4XMM - chains D and H of the 8 polymer chains in the assembly; structure by X-ray diffraction, 7.38 A resolution (low resolution: residue-level contacts below are approximate; hydrogen-bond / salt-bridge calls are withheld).

[Chain D]
Protein: Nucleoporin NUP85
From: Saccharomyces cerevisiae S288c
Reference sequence: P46673 (NUP85_YEAST); numbering as in UniProt (aligned over 44-744)
Chain sequence (715 residues; numbered 30 to 744; the number before each row is that of its first residue):
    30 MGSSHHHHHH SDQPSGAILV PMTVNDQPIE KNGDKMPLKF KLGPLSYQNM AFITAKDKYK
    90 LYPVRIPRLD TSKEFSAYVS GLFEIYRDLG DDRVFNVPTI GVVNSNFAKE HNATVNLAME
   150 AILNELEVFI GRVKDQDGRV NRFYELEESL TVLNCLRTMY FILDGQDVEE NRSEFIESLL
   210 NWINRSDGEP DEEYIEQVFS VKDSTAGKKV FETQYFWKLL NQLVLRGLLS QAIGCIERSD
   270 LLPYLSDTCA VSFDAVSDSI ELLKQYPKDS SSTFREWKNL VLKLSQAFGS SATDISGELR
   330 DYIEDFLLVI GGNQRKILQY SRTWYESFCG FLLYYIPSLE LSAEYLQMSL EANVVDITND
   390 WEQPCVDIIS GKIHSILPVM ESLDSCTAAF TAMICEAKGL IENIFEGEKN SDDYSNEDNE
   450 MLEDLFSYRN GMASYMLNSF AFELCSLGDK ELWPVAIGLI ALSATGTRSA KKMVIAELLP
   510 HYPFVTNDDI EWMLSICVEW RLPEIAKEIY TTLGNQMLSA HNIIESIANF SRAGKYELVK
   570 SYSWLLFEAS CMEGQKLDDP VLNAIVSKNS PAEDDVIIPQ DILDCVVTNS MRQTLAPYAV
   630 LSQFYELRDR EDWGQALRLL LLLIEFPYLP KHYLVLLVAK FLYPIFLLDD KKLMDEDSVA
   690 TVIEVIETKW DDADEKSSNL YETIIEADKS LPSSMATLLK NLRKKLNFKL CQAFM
Disordered / not traced: 30-46, 127-131, 231-234, 437-450, 545-552, 561-566, 586-589, 598-602, 613-615, 635-637, 656-660, 676-684, 700-706, 720-724
Differences from the reference sequence: initiating methionine (30); expression tag (31-43)

[Chain H]
Protein: Antibody 57 heavy chain
From: Homo sapiens
Notes: antibody fragment or engineered binder
Chain sequence (271 residues; numbered 1 to 271; the number before each row is that of its first residue):
     1 MKKNIAFLLA SMFVFSIATN AYAEISEVQL VESGGGLVQP GGSLRLSCAA SGFNVSYSSI
    61 HWVRQAPGKG LEWVASIYPY YGSTSYADSV KGRFTISADT SKNTAYLQMN SLRAEDTAVY
   121 YCARTGMYFG FFHHSWSNAA LDYWGQGTLV TVSSASTKGP SVFPLAPSSK STSGGTAALG
   181 CLVKDYFPEP VTVSWNSGAL TSGVHTFPAV LQSSGLYSLS SVVTVPSSSL GTQTYICNVN
   241 HKPSNTKVDK KVEPKSCDKT HTGGSHHHHH H
Disordered / not traced: 1-27, 127-139, 258-271
Cystine bridges: Cys48-Cys122, Cys181-Cys237

[Interface between chain D and chain H]
Contacting residue pairs (5; chain D residue first):
  Asp517(D) with Gly52(H); Phe53(H); Asn54(H)
  Glu520(D) with Asn54(H)
  Gln609(D) with Tyr80(H)
Interface residues without a listed pair, chain D (4 interface residues in all): Thr515
Interface residues without a listed pair, chain H (5 interface residues in all): Tyr143

[Overview]
The interface between chain D and chain H involves 4 residues on one side and 5 on the other.
Here chain D is Nucleoporin NUP85 (Saccharomyces cerevisiae S288c) and chain H is Antibody 57 heavy chain
(Homo sapiens). Entry 4XMM (Structure of the yeast coat nucleoporin complex, space group C2) was determined by
X-ray diffraction (same publication as 4XMN).
